8DDD - chains A and B; structure by solution NMR.

# Chain A
Molecule: Cytokine receptor common subunit gamma
From: Mus musculus
Notes: fragment: Transmembrane domain, residues 253-286
Reference sequence: P34902 (IL2RG_MOUSE); numbering as in UniProt (aligned over 253-286)
Sequence (34 residues; each row starts with the number of its first residue):
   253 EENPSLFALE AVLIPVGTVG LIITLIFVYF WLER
Differences from the reference sequence: engineered mutation V271 (Met in P34902), F282 (Cys in P34902)
Curated features (UniProtKB/Swiss-Prot):
  - motif: R286 (Box 1 motif)
Reported in the primary citation:
  - mutagenesis - I274Y: abolished signaling in response to IL-7

# Chain B
Molecule: Interleukin-9 receptor
From: Mus musculus
Notes: fragment: Transmembrane domain, residues 268-298
Reference sequence: Q01114 (IL9R_MOUSE); numbering as in UniProt (aligned over 268-298)
Sequence (31 residues; row label = number of the first residue in the row):
   268 QWSASILVVV PIFLLLTGFV HLLFKLSPRL K

# Interface between chain A and chain B
Contacting residue pairs (13; chain A residue first):
  A263(A) with S272(B)
  I266(A) with V276(B)
  P267(A) with V275(B); I279(B)
  T270(A) with I279(B); L283(B)
  L273(A) with L283(B)
  I274(A) with L282(B); L283(B); F286(B)
  L277(A) with F286(B)
  I278(A) with F286(B)
  Y281(A) with L293(B)
Other interface residues (no listed pair), chain A (10 interface residues in all): E262
Other interface residues (no listed pair), chain B (10 interface residues in all): A271, L290
Interface features reported in the paper:
  - interface residues, chain A: P267(A), T270(A), I274(A), L277(A), I278(A), Y281(A)
  - hot spots on chain A (mutagenesis) - P267Y, T270Y, I274Y, L277Y: abolished binding to Interleukin-9 receptor (chain B)
  - interface residues, chain B: I279(B), L282(B), L283(B), F286(B)

# Overview
Chain A and chain B each contribute 10 residues to their interface. From the paper: P267Y, T270Y and I274Y of
chain A, among others, abolish binding to Interleukin-9 receptor (chain B); interface residues P267(A),
T270(A) and I279(B) among others.
Chain A is Cytokine receptor common subunit gamma and chain B is Interleukin-9 receptor, both from Mus
musculus; the structure, Intramembrane recognition between transmembrane domains of IL-9R and common gamma
chain, was determined by solution NMR (same publication as 8DDC).
